Entry 5M5N (electron microscopy, 9.30 A resolution (very low resolution: no residue pairs are listed; an interface is given only as per-side residue counts)); this record covers chains A and B of the 3 polymer chains in the assembly.

Chain A:
Molecule: Tubulin alpha-1D chain
From: Bos taurus
UniProtKB: Q2HJ86 (TBA1D_BOVIN); residues 1-452 here = UniProt positions 1-452
Amino-acid sequence (452 residues; numbered 1 to 452; the number before each row is that of its first residue):
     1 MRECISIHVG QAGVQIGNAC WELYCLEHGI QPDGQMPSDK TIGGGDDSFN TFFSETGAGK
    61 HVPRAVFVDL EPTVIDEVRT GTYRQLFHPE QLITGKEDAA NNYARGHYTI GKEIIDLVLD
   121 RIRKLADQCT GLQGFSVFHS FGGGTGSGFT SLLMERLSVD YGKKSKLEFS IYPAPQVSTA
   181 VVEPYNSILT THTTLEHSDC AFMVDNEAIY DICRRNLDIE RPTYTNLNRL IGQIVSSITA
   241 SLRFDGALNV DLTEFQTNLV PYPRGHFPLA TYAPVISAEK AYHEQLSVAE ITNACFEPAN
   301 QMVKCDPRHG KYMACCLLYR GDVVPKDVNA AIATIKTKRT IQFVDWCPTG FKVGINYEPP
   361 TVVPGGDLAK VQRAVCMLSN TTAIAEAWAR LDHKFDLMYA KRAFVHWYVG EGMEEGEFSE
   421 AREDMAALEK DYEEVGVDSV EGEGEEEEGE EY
Not modelled in the structure: 1, 35-60, 440-452
Construct notes: conflict I7 (Val in Q2HJ86), I114 (Leu in Q2HJ86), S136 (Leu in Q2HJ86), V137 (Ile in Q2HJ86), G265 (Ile in Q2HJ86), E358 (Gln in Q2HJ86), V437 (Met in Q2HJ86), E450 (Asp in Q2HJ86)
Residues lining bound ligands: GTP (guanosine-5'-triphosphate): Q11, A12, A99, Y172, P173
Swiss-Prot annotation at these positions:
  - motif: M1 to C4 (MREC motif)
  - active site: E254
  - binding site (GTP): Q11, E71, S140, G144, T145, T179, N206, N228
  - binding site (Mg(2+)): E71
  - site: Y452 (Involved in polymerization)
  - modified residue: K40 (N6-acetyllysine), Y282 (3'-nitrotyrosine), S439 (Phosphoserine), E446 (5-glutamyl polyglutamate), Y452 (3'-nitrotyrosine)

Chain B:
Molecule: Tubulin beta-2B chain
From: Bos taurus
UniProtKB: Q6B856 (TBB2B_BOVIN); numbering as in UniProt (aligned over 1-445)
Amino-acid sequence (445 residues; each row starts with the number of its first residue):
     1 MREIVHIQAG QCGNQIGAKF WEVISDEHGI DPTGSYHGDS DLQLERINVY YNEAAGNKYV
    61 PRAILVDLEP GTMDSVRSGP FGQIFRPDNF VFGQSGAGNN WAKGHYTEGA ELVDSVLDVV
   121 RKESESCDCL QGFQLTHSLG GGTGSGMGTL LISKIREEYP DRIMNTFSVV PSPKVSDTVV
   181 EPYNATLSVH QLVENTDETY CIDNEALYDI CFRTLKLTTP TYGDLNHLVS ATMSGVTTCL
   241 RFPGQLNADL RKLAVNMVPF PRLHFFMPGF APLTSRGSQQ YRALTVPELT QQMFDAKNMM
   301 AACDPRHGRY LTVAAVFRGR MSMKEVDEQM LNVQNKNSSY FVEWIPNNVK TAVCDIPPRG
   361 LKMSATFIGN STAIQELFKR ISEQFTAMFR RKAFLHWYTG EGMDEMEFTE AESNMNDLVS
   421 EYQQYQDATA DEQGEFEEEE GEDEA
Not modelled in the structure: 1, 428-445
Construct notes: conflict A55 (Thr in Q6B856), V170 (Met in Q6B856), A296 (Ser in Q6B856), V316 (Ile in Q6B856)
Residues lining bound ligands:
  - GDP (guanosine-5'-diphosphate): Q11, C12, Q15, I16, G141, G142, T143, G144, P171
  - taxol (TA1): V23, D224, H227, L228, A231, L273, T274, R276, P358, R359, G360, L361
Swiss-Prot annotation at these positions:
  - motif: M1 to I4 (MREI motif)
  - binding site (GTP): Q11, E69, S138, G142, T143, G144, N204, N226
  - binding site (Mg(2+)): E69
  - modified residue: S40 (Phosphoserine), K58 (N6-acetyllysine), S172 (Phosphoserine), T285 (Phosphothreonine), T290 (Phosphothreonine), R318 (Omega-N-methylarginine), E438 (5-glutamyl polyglutamate)
  - cross-link (Glycyl lysine isopeptide (Lys-Gly)): K58 (interchain with G-Cter in ubiquitin), K324 (interchain with G-Cter in ubiquitin)

Chain A / chain B interface:
Chains A and B do not touch in the deposited assembly.

In short:
No residue of chain A is in contact with chain B. Chain A binds GTP. Bound to chain B: GDP and taxol. From
UniProt: active-site residue E254(A), 8 GTP-binding residues and Mg2+-binding residue E71(A) on chain A; 8
GTP-binding residues on chain B.
Chain A is Tubulin alpha-1D chain and chain B is Tubulin beta-2B chain, both from Bos taurus; the structure,
Pseudo-atomic model of microtubule-bound S.pombe kinesin-5 motor domain in the AMPPNP state (based on
cryo-electron microscopy ..., was determined by electron microscopy (same publication as 5M5I, 5M5L, 5M5M and
5M5O).
